PDB entry 5YLJ | X-ray diffraction, 2.70 A resolution | chains D and E of the 6 polymer chains in the assembly

== Chain D ==
Name: Tubulin beta chain
Source organism: Sus scrofa
UniProt: A0A287AGU7 (A0A287AGU7_PIG); numbering as in UniProt (aligned over 1-445)
Amino-acid sequence (445 residues; each row starts with the number of its first residue):
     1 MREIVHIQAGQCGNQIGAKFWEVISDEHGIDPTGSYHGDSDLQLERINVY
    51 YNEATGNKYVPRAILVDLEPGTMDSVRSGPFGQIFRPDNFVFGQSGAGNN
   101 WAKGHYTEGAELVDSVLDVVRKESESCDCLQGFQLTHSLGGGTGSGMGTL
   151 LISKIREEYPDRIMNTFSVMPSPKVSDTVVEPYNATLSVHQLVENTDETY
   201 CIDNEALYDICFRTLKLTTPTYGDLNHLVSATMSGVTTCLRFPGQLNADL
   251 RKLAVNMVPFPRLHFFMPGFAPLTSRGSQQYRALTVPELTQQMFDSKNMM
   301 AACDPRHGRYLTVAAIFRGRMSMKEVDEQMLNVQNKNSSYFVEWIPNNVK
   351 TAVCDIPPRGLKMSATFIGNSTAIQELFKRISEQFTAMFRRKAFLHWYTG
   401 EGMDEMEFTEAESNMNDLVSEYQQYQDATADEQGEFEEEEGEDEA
Disordered / not traced: 274-283, 432-445
Ligand contacts:
  - 8X0 ((E)-1-(5-methoxy-2,2-dimethyl-chromen-8-yl)-3-(4-methoxyphenyl)prop-2-en-1-one): Tyr200, Val236, Cys239, Leu240, Leu246, Ala248, Asp249, Lys252, Leu253, Asn256, Met257, Thr312, Val313, Ala314, Ala315, Ile316, Asn348, Val349, Lys350, Thr351, Ala352, Ile368
  - GTP (guanosine-5'-triphosphate): Gly10, Gln11, Cys12, Gln15, Ile16, Asp67, Gly96, Ala97, Gly98, Asn99, Ser138, Gly140, Gly141, Gly142, Thr143, Gly144, Ser145, Val169, Pro171, Val175, Ser176, Glu181, Asn204, Leu207, Tyr222, Leu225, Asn226

== Chain E ==
Name: Stathmin-4
Source organism: Rattus norvegicus
UniProt: P63043 (STMN4_RAT); residues 5-145 here correspond to UniProt positions 49-189 (UniProt number = residue number + 44)
Amino-acid sequence (143 residues; row label = number of the first residue in the row):
     3 MADMEVIELNKCTSGQSFEVILKPPSFDGVPEFNASLPRRRDPSLEEIQK
    53 KLEAAEERRKYQEAELLKHLAEKREHEREVIQKAIEENNNFIKMAKEKLA
   103 QKMESNKENREAHLAAMLERLQEKDKHAEEVRKNKELKEEASR
Disordered / not traced: 3-5, 29-43, 142-145
Construct notes: expression tag (3-4)
Curated features (UniProtKB/Swiss-Prot):
  - modified residue: Ser46 (Phosphoserine)

== Interface between chain D and chain E ==
Residue-residue contacts (26; chain D residue first):
  Tyr106(D) - His129(E)
  Tyr106(D) - Ala130(E)  hydrophobic
  Tyr106(D) - Val133(E)  hydrophobic
  Tyr106(D) - Arg134(E)  hydrogen bond (backbone-side chain)
  Thr107(D) - Lys137(E)
  Ala110(D) - Arg134(E)
  Ser153(D) - Leu123(E)
  Ser153(D) - Lys126(E)
  Lys154(D) - Asp127(E)  salt bridge
  Arg156(D) - Leu123(E)
  Glu157(D) - Leu120(E)
  Glu157(D) - Leu123(E)
  Glu157(D) - Gln124(E)
  Glu157(D) - Asp127(E)
  Pro160(D) - Leu116(E)  hydrophobic
  Pro160(D) - Met119(E)  hydrophobic
  Gln191(D) - Lys126(E)  hydrogen bond
  Asn195(D) - Leu123(E)
  Asn195(D) - Lys126(E)
  Thr399(D) - Lys140(E)  hydrogen bond (backbone-side chain)
  Gly400(D) - Lys137(E)
  Glu401(D) - Val133(E)
  Glu401(D) - Lys137(E)
  Gly402(D) - Val133(E)
  Gly402(D) - Asn136(E)
  Glu407(D) - His129(E)  salt bridge
Interface residues without a listed pair, chain D (17 interface residues in all): Asp161, Met403
Interface residues without a listed pair, chain E (15 interface residues in all): Arg112

== Summary ==
17 residues of chain D face 15 of chain E across their interface; the contacts include 3 hydrogen bonds and 2
salt bridges. Polar pairs include Lys154(D)-Asp127(E), Glu407(D)-His129(E) and Tyr106(D)-Arg134(E). Bound to
chain D: GTP and compound 8X0.
Chain D is Tubulin beta chain (Sus scrofa) and chain E is Stathmin-4 (Rattus norvegicus); the structure,
Crystal structure of T2R-TTL-Millepachine complex, was determined by X-ray diffraction together with 5XIW,
5YL2, 5YLS and 5XP3 from the same study.
